PDB entry 1KJ7 | X-ray diffraction, 2.00 A resolution | chains A and P of the 3 polymer chains in the assembly

Chain A:
Molecule: Pol polyprotein
From: Human immunodeficiency virus 1
Notes: EC 3.4.23.16; fragment: hiv-1 protease, residues 57-155
Reference sequence: P03369 (POL_HV1A2); residues 1-99 here correspond to UniProt positions 57-155 (UniProt number = residue number + 56)
Chain sequence (99 residues; row label = number of the first residue in the row):
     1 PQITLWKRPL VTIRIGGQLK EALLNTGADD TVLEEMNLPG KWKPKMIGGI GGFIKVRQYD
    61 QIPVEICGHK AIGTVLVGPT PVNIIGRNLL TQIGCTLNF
Sequence notes: engineered mutation K7 (Gln63 in P03369), N25 (Asp81 in P03369)

Chain P:
Molecule: gag polyprotein
Notes: fragment: p2-nucleocapsid substrate peptide, residues 372-381
Reference sequence: P20875 (POL_HV1JR); residues 1-10 here correspond to UniProt positions 372-381 (UniProt number = residue number + 371)
Chain sequence (10 residues; numbered 1 to 10; the number before each row is that of its first residue):
     1 PATIMMQRGN
Disordered / not traced: 1, 10

How chain A and chain P interact:
Residue-residue contacts (24; chain A residue first):
  R8(A) with R8(P)
  L23(A) with M6(P), hydrophobic
  N25(A) with M6(P)
  G27(A) with T3(P); I4(P); M5(P), hydrogen bond (backbone-backbone)
  A28(A) with T3(P); I4(P), hydrophobic
  D29(A) with A2(P); T3(P), hydrogen bond (side chain-backbone); I4(P)
  D30(A) with A2(P); I4(P)
  I47(A) with A2(P)
  G48(A) with A2(P); T3(P); I4(P), hydrogen bond (backbone-backbone)
  G49(A) with I4(P)
  I50(A) with M5(P), hydrophobic
  P81(A) with M6(P), hydrophobic; R8(P)
  V82(A) with M6(P), hydrophobic
  I84(A) with I4(P), hydrophobic; M6(P), hydrophobic
Interface residues without a listed pair, chain A (16 interface residues in all): V32, K45

Summary:
16 residues of chain A and 6 residues of chain P are in contact; the contacts include 3 hydrogen bonds. Among
the polar pairs are D29(A)-T3(P), G27(A)-M5(P) and G48(A)-I4(P).
Chain A is Pol polyprotein (Human immunodeficiency virus 1) and chain P is gag polyprotein; the structure,
Substrate shape determines specificity of recognition recognition for HIV-1 protease: analysis of crystal
structures of six ..., was determined by X-ray diffraction, deposited together with 1KJ4, 1KJF, 1KJG and 1KJH.
